8D50 - chains G and H of the 6 polymer chains in the assembly; structure by X-ray diffraction, 4.32 A resolution (low resolution: residue-level contacts below are approximate; hydrogen-bond / salt-bridge calls are withheld).

[Chain G]
Protein: Envelope glycoprotein gp120
Source organism: Human immunodeficiency virus 1
Amino-acid sequence (431 residues; row label = number of the first residue in the row; note: 47 numbers in that range are skipped by the numbering (no residue carries them; nothing is unmodelled there)):
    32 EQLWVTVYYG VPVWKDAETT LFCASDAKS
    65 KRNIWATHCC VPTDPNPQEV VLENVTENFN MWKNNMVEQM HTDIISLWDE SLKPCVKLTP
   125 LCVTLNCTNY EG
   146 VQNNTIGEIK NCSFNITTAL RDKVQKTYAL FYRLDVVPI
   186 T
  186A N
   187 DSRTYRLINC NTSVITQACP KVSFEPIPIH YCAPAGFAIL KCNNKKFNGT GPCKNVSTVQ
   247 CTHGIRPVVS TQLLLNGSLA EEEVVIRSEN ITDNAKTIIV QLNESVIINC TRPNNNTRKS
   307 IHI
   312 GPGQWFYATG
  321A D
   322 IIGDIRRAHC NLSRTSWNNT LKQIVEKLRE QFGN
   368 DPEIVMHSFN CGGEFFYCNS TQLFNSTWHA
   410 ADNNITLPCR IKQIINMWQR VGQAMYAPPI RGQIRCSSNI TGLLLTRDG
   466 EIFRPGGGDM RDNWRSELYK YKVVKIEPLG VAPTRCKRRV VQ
Disulfide bonds: Cys-54/Cys-74, Cys-119/Cys-205, Cys-126/Cys-196, Cys-131/Cys-157, Cys-218/Cys-247, Cys-228/Cys-239, Cys-296/Cys-331, Cys-378/Cys-445, Cys-385/Cys-418
Glycans and other covalent adducts: N-acetylglucosamine (NAG) linked to Asn-88, Asn-156, Asn-160, Asn-234, Asn-241, Asn-276, Asn-295, Asn-301, Asn-386, Asn-448; glycan linked to Asn-262, Asn-332
Ligand contacts: N-acetylglucosamine (NAG; 2-acetamido-2-deoxy-beta-D-glucopyranose): Ile-184, Arg-192, Asn-197, Thr-198

[Chain H]
Protein: PGT124 Fab heavy chain
Source organism: Homo sapiens
Notes: antibody fragment or engineered binder
Amino-acid sequence (226 residues; each row starts with the number of its first residue; note: 5 numbers in that range are skipped by the numbering (no residue carries them; nothing is unmodelled there)):
     2 VQLQESGPGL VRPSETLSVT CIVSGGSISN YYWTWIRQSP GKGLEWIGYI SDRETTTYNP
    62 SLNSRAVISR DTSKNQLSLQ LRSVTTADTA IYFCATARRG QRIYGVVSFG EFFYYYYMDV
   122 WGKGTAVTVS SASTKGPSVF PLAP
   151 SGGTAALGCL VKDYFPEPVT VSWNSGALTS GVHTFPAVLQ SSGLYSLSSV VTVPSSSLGT
   211 QTYICNVNHK PSNTKVDKKV EP
Disulfide bonds: Cys-22/Cys-95, Cys-159/Cys-215

[Interface between chain G and chain H]
Contacting residue pairs (8; chain G residue first):
  Asn-148(G) with Gly-111(H)
  Asn-149(G) with Ser-109(H); Phe-110(H); Gly-111(H)
  Asp-325(G) with Tyr-105(H)
  Arg-327(G) with Tyr-105(H); Glu-112(H)
  His-330(G) with Phe-110(H)
Other interface residues (no listed pair), chain G (7 interface residues in all): Thr-415, Pro-417

[Summary]
7 residues of chain G face 5 of chain H across their interface. Ligands of chain G: N-acetylglucosamine.
N-acetylglucosamine is covalently linked to Asn-88(G), Asn-156(G), Asn-160(G), Asn-234(G), Asn-241(G) and
Asn-276(G) and 4 more.
Chain G is Envelope glycoprotein gp120 (Human immunodeficiency virus 1) and chain H is PGT124 Fab heavy chain
(Homo sapiens); the structure, Crystal Structure of Mosaic HIV-1 Envelope (MosM3.1) in Complex with antibodies
PGT124 and 35O22 at 4.3 ..., was determined by X-ray diffraction.
